PDB entry 3NZW | X-ray diffraction, 2.50 A resolution | chains O and U of the 30 polymer chains in the assembly

# Chain O
Protein: Proteasome component Y7
Organism: Saccharomyces cerevisiae
Notes: EC 3.4.25.1
Reference sequence: P23639 (PSA2_YEAST); the construct lacks a stretch of the UniProt sequence and is renumbered around it, so the offset changes along the chain: 4-102 = UniProt 1-99; 103-147 = UniProt 101-145; 148-200 = UniProt 147-199; 202-209 = UniProt 200-207; 2 more segments
Amino-acid sequence (250 residues; each row starts with the number of its first residue; note: 1 number in that range is skipped by the numbering (no residue carries it; nothing is unmodelled there); a row labelled like 21A-21B holds insertion residues (21A, then the next letters in order)):
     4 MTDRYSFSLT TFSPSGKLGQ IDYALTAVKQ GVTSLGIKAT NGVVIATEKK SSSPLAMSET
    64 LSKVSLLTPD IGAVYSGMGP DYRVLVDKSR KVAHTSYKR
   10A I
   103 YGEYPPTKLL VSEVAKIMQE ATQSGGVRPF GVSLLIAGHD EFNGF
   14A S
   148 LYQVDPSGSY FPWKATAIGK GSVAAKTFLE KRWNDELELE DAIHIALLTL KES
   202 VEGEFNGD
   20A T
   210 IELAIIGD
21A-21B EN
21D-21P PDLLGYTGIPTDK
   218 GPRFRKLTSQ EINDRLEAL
UniProt features mapped onto this chain:
  - cross-link: Lys110 (Glycyl lysine isopeptide (Lys-Gly) (interchain with G-Cter in ubiquitin))

# Chain U
Protein: Proteasome component C7-alpha
Organism: Saccharomyces cerevisiae
Notes: EC 3.4.25.1
Reference sequence: P21243 (PSA6_YEAST); the construct lacks a stretch of the UniProt sequence and is renumbered around it, so the offset changes along the chain: -3 to 34 = UniProt 1-38; 35-143 = UniProt 40-148; 144-179 = UniProt 150-185; 186-218 = UniProt 199-231; 1 more segments
Amino-acid sequence (252 residues; each row starts with the number of its first residue; note: 6 numbers in that range are skipped by the numbering (no residue carries them; nothing is unmodelled there); a row labelled like 17A-17E holds insertion residues (17A, then the next letters in order); numbers below 1 keep their minus sign (Met-3 is residue -3)):
    -3 MSGAAAASAA GYDRHITIFS PEGRLYQVEY AFKATNQT
   34A N
    35 INSLAVRGKD CTVVISQKKV PDKLLDPTTV SYIFCISRTI GMVVNGPIPD ARNAALRAKA
    95 EAAEFRYKYG YDMPCDVLAK RMANLSQIYT QRAYMRPLGV ILTFVSVDE
   14A E
   144 LGPSIYKTDP AGYYVGYKAT ATGPKQQEIT TNLENH
17A-17E FKKSK
18A-18D IDHI
   184 N
18G-18H EE
   18M S
   186 WEKVVEFAIT HMIDALGTEF SKNDLEVGVA TKD
   220 KFFTLSAENI EERLVAIAEQ D
Unresolved in the structure: -3 to 5

# Interface between chain O and chain U
Contacting residue pairs (68; chain O residue first):
  Asp6(O) - Arg126(U)  salt bridge
  Asp6(O) - Tyr128(U)
  Tyr8(O) - Ile12(U)
  Tyr8(O) - Ala127(U)
  Tyr8(O) - Tyr128(U)  hydrophobic
  Leu12(O) - Ile14(U)  hydrophobic
  Leu12(O) - Ala127(U)  hydrophobic
  Gln23(O) - Ile14(U)
  Gln23(O) - Phe15(U)  hydrogen bond (side chain-backbone)
  Tyr26(O) - Phe15(U)  hydrophobic
  Tyr26(O) - Ser16(U)
  Tyr26(O) - Pro17(U)  hydrophobic
  Tyr26(O) - Gly19(U)
  Ala27(O) - Phe15(U)  hydrophobic
  Thr29(O) - Pro17(U)
  Thr29(O) - Glu18(U)
  Ala30(O) - Gly19(U)
  Ser55(O) - Tyr156(U)
  Pro57(O) - Lys161(U)
  Pro57(O) - Glu177(U)
  Leu58(O) - Phe17A(U)  hydrophobic
  Leu58(O) - Tyr160(U)
  Leu58(O) - Lys161(U)  hydrogen bond (backbone-backbone)
  Leu58(O) - Ala162(U)
  Leu58(O) - Thr173(U)
  Leu58(O) - Leu176(U)  hydrophobic
  Leu58(O) - Glu177(U)
  Ala59(O) - Gly159(U)
  Ala59(O) - Tyr160(U)  hydrophobic
  Met60(O) - Arg41(U)
  Met60(O) - Val158(U)
  Met60(O) - Gly159(U)  hydrogen bond (backbone-backbone)
  Met60(O) - Tyr160(U)
  Met60(O) - Lys161(U)
  Thr63(O) - Tyr149(U)
  Thr63(O) - Val158(U)
  Thr63(O) - Gly159(U)  hydrogen bond (side chain-backbone)
  Leu64(O) - Tyr156(U)
  Met81(O) - Phe15(U)  hydrophobic
  Met81(O) - Leu21(U)  hydrophobic
  Pro83(O) - Gln121(U)
  Pro83(O) - Ala154(U)
  Pro83(O) - Gly155(U)
  Pro83(O) - Tyr156(U)
  Asp84(O) - Gln121(U)
  Arg86(O) - Ala117(U)  hydrogen bond (side chain-backbone)
  Arg86(O) - Asn118(U)
  Arg86(O) - Gly155(U)  hydrogen bond (side chain-backbone)
  Arg86(O) - Tyr157(U)
  Val87(O) - Asn118(U)
  Val87(O) - Gln121(U)
  Asp90(O) - Lys114(U)  salt bridge
  Asp90(O) - Asn118(U)
  Ala123(O) - Gln125(U)
  Gly127(O) - Arg126(U)
  Gly128(O) - Gln125(U)
  Gly128(O) - Arg126(U)
  Gly128(O) - Ala127(U)  hydrogen bond (backbone-backbone)
  Val129(O) - Gln125(U)
  Val129(O) - Arg126(U)
  Arg130(O) - Thr13(U)
  Arg130(O) - Phe15(U)
  Arg130(O) - Leu21(U)
  Arg130(O) - Thr124(U)  hydrogen bond (side chain-backbone)
  Arg130(O) - Gln125(U)  hydrogen bond (backbone-backbone)
  Pro131(O) - Phe15(U)
  Phe132(O) - Gln125(U)
  Gly133(O) - Phe15(U)
Interface residues without a listed pair, chain O (33 interface residues in all): Met4, Thr5, Gln33, Ser56
Interface residues without a listed pair, chain U (34 interface residues in all): Thr163

# Summary
33 residues of chain O face 34 of chain U across their interface; the contacts include 9 hydrogen bonds and 2
salt bridges. Among the polar pairs are Asp6(O)-Arg126(U), Asp90(O)-Lys114(U) and Gln23(O)-Phe15(U).
Chain O is Proteasome component Y7 and chain U is Proteasome component C7-alpha, both from Saccharomyces
cerevisiae; the structure, Crystal structure of the yeast 20S proteasome in complex with 2b, was determined by
X-ray diffraction (same publication as 3NZJ and 3NZX).
